Entry 4YVC (X-ray diffraction, 3.20 A resolution); this record covers chains A and B.

# Chain A (and B)
Molecule: Rho-associated protein kinase 1
Source organism: Homo sapiens
Notes: EC 2.7.11.1; fragment: N-terminal kinase domain; chain B of this document is another copy of the same molecule, construct and numbering; everything in this record applies to it too
UniProt: Q13464 (ROCK1_HUMAN); residue numbers follow UniProt; this construct covers 6-415
Sequence (415 residues; each row starts with the number of its first residue):
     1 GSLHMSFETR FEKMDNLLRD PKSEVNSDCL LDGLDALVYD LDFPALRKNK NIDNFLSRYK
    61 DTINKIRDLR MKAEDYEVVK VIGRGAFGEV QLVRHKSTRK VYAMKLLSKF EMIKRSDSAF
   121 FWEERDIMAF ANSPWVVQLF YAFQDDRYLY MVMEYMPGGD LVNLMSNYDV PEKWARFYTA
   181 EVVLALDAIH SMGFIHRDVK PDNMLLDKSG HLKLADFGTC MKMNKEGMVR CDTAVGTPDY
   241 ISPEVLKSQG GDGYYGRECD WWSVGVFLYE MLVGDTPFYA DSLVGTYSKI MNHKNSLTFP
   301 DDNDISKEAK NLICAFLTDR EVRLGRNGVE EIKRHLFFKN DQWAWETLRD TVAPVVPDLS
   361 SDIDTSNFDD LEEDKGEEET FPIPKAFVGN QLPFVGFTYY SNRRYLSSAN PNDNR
Not modelled in the structure: 1-5, 115-119, 372-378, 406-415 (chain B: 1-4, 372-377, 403-415)
Construct notes: cloning artifact (1-5)
Small-molecule neighbours: 4KH (2-fluoro-N-[4-(pyridin-4-yl)-1,3-thiazol-2-yl]benzamide): Ile-82, Gly-83, Arg-84, Gly-85, Phe-87, Val-90, Ala-103, Lys-105, Glu-124, Val-137, Met-153, Glu-154, Tyr-155, Met-156, Leu-205, Ala-215, Asp-216, Phe-368
UniProt features mapped onto this chain:
  - active site: Asp-198 (Proton acceptor)
  - binding site (ATP): Ile-82 to Val-90, Lys-105

# Chain A / chain B interface
Contacting residue pairs (84):
  Phe-7(A) / His-95(B)
  Phe-7(A) / Ser-97(B)
  Phe-7(A) / Tyr-141(B)
  Arg-10(A) / Asp-68(B)
  Arg-10(A) / Leu-69(B)  hydrogen bond (side chain-backbone)
  Arg-10(A) / Arg-70(B)  hydrogen bond (side chain-backbone)
  Arg-10(A) / Met-71(B)
  Arg-10(A) / Lys-72(B)
  Arg-10(A) / Asp-75(B)  salt bridge
  Phe-11(A) / Asn-402(B)
  Lys-13(A) / Leu-69(B)
  Met-14(A) / Ile-66(B)  hydrophobic
  Met-14(A) / Leu-69(B)  hydrophobic
  Met-14(A) / Arg-70(B)
  Leu-17(A) / Ile-66(B)  hydrophobic
  Leu-18(A) / Leu-31(B)  hydrophobic
  Glu-24(A) / Arg-58(B)
  Glu-24(A) / Tyr-59(B)  hydrogen bond (backbone-side chain)
  Glu-24(A) / Thr-62(B)  hydrogen bond
  Val-25(A) / Leu-34(B)  hydrophobic
  Val-25(A) / Thr-62(B)
  Val-25(A) / Ile-66(B)  hydrophobic
  Ser-27(A) / Leu-18(B)
  Cys-29(A) / Tyr-59(B)
  Leu-30(A) / Leu-30(B)  hydrophobic
  Leu-30(A) / Leu-31(B)  hydrophobic
  Leu-30(A) / Leu-34(B)  hydrophobic
  Leu-31(A) / Leu-30(B)  hydrophobic
  Leu-34(A) / Leu-30(B)  hydrophobic
  Leu-37(A) / Leu-37(B)  hydrophobic
  Leu-37(A) / Leu-392(B)  hydrophobic
  Leu-41(A) / Phe-387(B)  hydrophobic
  Asn-49(A) / Phe-387(B)
  Asn-49(A) / Val-388(B)  hydrogen bond (side chain-backbone)
  Asn-51(A) / Val-388(B)  hydrogen bond (side chain-backbone)
  Asn-51(A) / Gly-389(B)  hydrogen bond (side chain-backbone)
  Asn-51(A) / Asn-390(B)  hydrogen bond
  Asn-51(A) / Pro-393(B)
  Ile-52(A) / Phe-387(B)  hydrophobic
  Phe-55(A) / Leu-392(B)  hydrophobic
  Arg-58(A) / Glu-24(B)
  Arg-58(A) / Trp-122(B)
  Arg-58(A) / Leu-392(B)  hydrogen bond (side chain-backbone)
  Arg-58(A) / Pro-393(B)
  Arg-58(A) / Phe-394(B)
  Arg-58(A) / Val-395(B)  hydrogen bond (side chain-backbone)
  Tyr-59(A) / Glu-24(B)
  Tyr-59(A) / Val-395(B)  hydrogen bond (side chain-backbone)
  Tyr-59(A) / Gly-396(B)
  Thr-62(A) / Glu-24(B)  hydrogen bond
  Thr-62(A) / Val-25(B)
  Ile-66(A) / Met-14(B)  hydrophobic
  Ile-66(A) / Val-25(B)  hydrophobic
  Asp-68(A) / Arg-10(B)  hydrogen bond (backbone-side chain)
  Leu-69(A) / Arg-10(B)  hydrogen bond (backbone-side chain)
  Leu-69(A) / Lys-13(B)
  Leu-69(A) / Met-14(B)  hydrophobic
  Leu-69(A) / Leu-17(B)  hydrophobic
  Arg-70(A) / Arg-10(B)  hydrogen bond (backbone-side chain)
  Arg-70(A) / Met-14(B)
  Met-71(A) / Phe-7(B)  hydrophobic
  Lys-72(A) / Arg-10(B)
  Asp-75(A) / Arg-10(B)  salt bridge
  His-95(A) / Phe-7(B)
  Ser-97(A) / Phe-7(B)  hydrogen bond (side chain-backbone)
  Thr-98(A) / Phe-7(B)
  Tyr-141(A) / Phe-7(B)
  Phe-387(A) / Leu-41(B)  hydrophobic
  Phe-387(A) / Ile-52(B)  hydrophobic
  Phe-387(A) / Phe-387(B)  hydrophobic
  Val-388(A) / Asn-49(B)  hydrogen bond (backbone-side chain)
  Val-388(A) / Asn-51(B)
  Gly-389(A) / Asn-51(B)  hydrogen bond (backbone-side chain)
  Asn-390(A) / Asn-51(B)  hydrogen bond
  Leu-392(A) / Leu-37(B)  hydrophobic
  Leu-392(A) / Phe-55(B)  hydrophobic
  Leu-392(A) / Arg-58(B)  hydrogen bond (backbone-side chain)
  Pro-393(A) / Asn-51(B)
  Val-395(A) / Arg-58(B)  hydrogen bond (backbone-side chain)
  Val-395(A) / Tyr-59(B)
  Tyr-400(A) / Phe-7(B)  hydrophobic
  Tyr-400(A) / Phe-11(B)
  Ser-401(A) / Asp-15(B)
  Ser-401(A) / Leu-18(B)
Also at the interface, not in a pair above, chain A (48 interface residues in all): Lys-65, Ile-113, Trp-122, Arg-403, Tyr-405
Also at the interface, not in a pair above, chain B (50 interface residues in all): Ser-6, Ser-27, Cys-29, Gly-33, Lys-65, Thr-98, Ile-113

# Overview
48 residues of chain A face 50 of chain B across their interface, with 21 hydrogen bonds and 2 salt bridges.
Polar pairs include Arg-10(A)/Asp-75(B), Arg-10(A)/Leu-69(B) and Arg-10(A)/Arg-70(B). Ligands of chain A:
compound 4KH.
Chain A and chain B are both Rho-associated protein kinase 1 (Homo sapiens); the structure, ROCK 1 bound to
thiazole inhibitor, was determined by X-ray diffraction together with 4YVE and 5BML from the same study.
